Entry 3Q8M (X-ray diffraction, 2.60 A resolution); this record covers chains A and G of the 4 polymer chains in the assembly.

[Chain A]
Name: Flap endonuclease 1
From: Homo sapiens
Notes: EC 3.1.-.-; fragment: d181a
UniProtKB: P39748 (FEN1_HUMAN); residues 2-336 here = UniProt positions 2-336
Sequence (341 residues; row label = number of the first residue in the row):
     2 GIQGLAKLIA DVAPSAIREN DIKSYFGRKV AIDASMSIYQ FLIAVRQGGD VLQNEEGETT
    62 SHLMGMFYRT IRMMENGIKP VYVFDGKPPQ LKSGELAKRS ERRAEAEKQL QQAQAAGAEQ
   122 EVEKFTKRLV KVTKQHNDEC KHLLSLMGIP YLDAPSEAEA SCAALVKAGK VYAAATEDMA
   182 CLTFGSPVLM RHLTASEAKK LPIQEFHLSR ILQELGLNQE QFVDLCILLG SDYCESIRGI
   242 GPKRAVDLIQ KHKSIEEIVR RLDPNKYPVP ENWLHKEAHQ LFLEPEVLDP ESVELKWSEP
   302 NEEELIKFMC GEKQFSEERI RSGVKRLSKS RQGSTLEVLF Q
Unresolved in the structure: 337-342
Construct notes: engineered mutation Ala-181 (Asp in P39748); expression tag (337-342)
UniProt features mapped onto this chain:
  - region: Thr-336 (Interaction with PCNA)
  - binding site (Mg(2+)): Asp-34, Asp-86, Glu-158, Glu-160, Asp-179, Asp-233
  - binding site (DNA): Arg-47, Arg-70, Glu-158, Gly-231, Asp-233
  - modified residue: Arg-19 (Symmetric dimethylarginine), Lys-80 (N6-acetyllysine), Arg-100 (Symmetric dimethylarginine), Arg-104 (Symmetric dimethylarginine), Ser-187 (Phosphoserine), Arg-192 (Symmetric dimethylarginine), Ser-197 (Phosphoserine), Ser-255 (Phosphoserine), Ser-293 (Phosphoserine), Ser-335 (Phosphoserine), Thr-336 (Phosphothreonine)
  - mutagenesis: Arg-29 (R29A: No significant effect on exonuclease activity or flap endonuclease activity), Asp-34 (D34A: Loss of flap endonuclease activity but substrate binding activity is retained), Arg-47 (R47A: Significantly reduced exonuclease activity and reduced substrate binding. The positions of the cleavage sites are also shifted), Arg-70 (R70A: Loss of exonuclease activity and reduced endonuclease activity. Reduced substrate binding), Arg-73 (R73A: No significant effect on exonuclease activity or flap endonuclease activity), Lys-80 (K80A: No significant effect on exonuclease activity or flap endonuclease activity), Asp-86 (D86A: Loss of flap endonuclease activity but substrate binding activity is retained), Arg-103 (R103A: No effect on flap endonuclease activity or substrate binding), Glu-158 (E158A: Loss of flap endonuclease activity and substrate binding), Asp-179 (D179A: No effect on flap endonuclease activity or substrate binding), Ser-187 (S187A: Fails to translocate from nucleoli to the nuclear plasma; S187D: Diminishes nucleolar localization), Arg-192 (R192K: Impairs ability to localize to sites of DNA replication or repair), 2 further mutagenesis entries in UniProt
Metal / ion sites: K+ near Ile-241 (its only coordinating residue here)
What the authors report for this chain:
  - binding site for the 12-nt DNA strand: Tyr-40
  - mutagenesis - D181A: decreased binding to Ca2+
  - catalytic residues: Lys-93, Arg-100 (proposed by the authors, not directly observed)
  - catalytic residues: Tyr-40
  - mutagenesis - Y40A (20-fold), R47A (30-fold), K93A (>400-fold), R100A (>400-fold), R104A, R129A (1.5-fold): decreased catalytic activity

[Chain G]
Molecule: 18-nt DNA strand
Sequence (18 nucleotides; row label = number of the first residue in the row):
     1 ACTCTGCCTC AAGACGGT
Construct notes: expression tag (18)

[How chain A and chain G interact]
Pairs across the interface - 28 pairs, chain A then chain G:
  Ile-44(A) / DA12(G)  base contact
  Ala-45(A) / DA12(G)  sugar contact
  Ala-45(A) / DG13(G)  base contact
  Val-46(A) / DG13(G)  base contact
  Met-65(A) / DG13(G)  base contact
  Tyr-69(A) / DA14(G)  phosphate contact
  Tyr-69(A) / DC15(G)  sugar contact
  Arg-70(A) / DG13(G)  hydrogen bond to the phosphate
  Arg-70(A) / DA14(G)  salt bridge to the phosphate
  Arg-73(A) / DA14(G)  phosphate contact
  Arg-73(A) / DC15(G)  phosphate contact
  Lys-128(A) / DA12(G)  base contact
  Thr-195(A) / DA14(G)  phosphate contact
  Ser-197(A) / DA14(G)  hydrogen bond to the phosphate
  Glu-198(A) / DC15(G)  phosphate contact
  Arg-239(A) / DT5(G)  hydrogen bond to the phosphate
  Arg-239(A) / DG6(G)  salt bridge to the phosphate
  Gly-240(A) / DC4(G)  hydrogen bond to the phosphate
  Gly-240(A) / DT5(G)  hydrogen bond to the phosphate
  Gly-242(A) / DC4(G)  hydrogen bond to the phosphate
  Pro-243(A) / DC4(G)  phosphate contact
  Lys-244(A) / DT3(G)  phosphate contact
  Lys-244(A) / DC4(G)  phosphate contact
  Arg-245(A) / DT3(G)  sugar contact
  Arg-245(A) / DC4(G)  hydrogen bond to the phosphate
  Arg-320(A) / DC15(G)  base contact
  Arg-320(A) / DG16(G)  sugar contact
  Arg-327(A) / DC15(G)  salt bridge to the phosphate
Interface residues without a listed pair, chain A (27 interface residues in all): Phe-42, Arg-47, Lys-125, Arg-129, Ile-238, Ile-241, Ala-246, Glu-319
Interface residues without a listed pair, chain G (11 interface residues in all): DT9, DC10

[Summary]
The interface between chain A and chain G involves 27 residues on one side and 11 on the other, with 7
hydrogen bonds and 3 salt bridges. Polar contacts include Arg-70(A)/DG13(G), Ser-197(A)/DA14(G) and
Arg-239(A)/DT5(G). From the paper: catalytic residues Lys-93(A), Arg-100(A) and Tyr-40(A); Y40A, R47A and K93A
of chain A, among others, reduce catalytic activity; 7 substitutions were tested in all.
Chain A is Flap endonuclease 1 (Homo sapiens) and chain G is an 18-nt DNA strand; the structure, Crystal
Structure of Human Flap Endonuclease FEN1 (D181A) in complex with substrate 5'-flap DNA and K+, was determined
by X-ray diffraction (same publication as 3Q8K).
